PDB entry 2FY7 | X-ray diffraction, 1.70 A resolution | chain A

# Chain A
Name: Beta-1,4-galactosyltransferase 1
From: Homo sapiens
Notes: EC 2.4.1.90; fragment: catalytic domain, residues 125-397
Reference sequence: P15291 (B4GT1_HUMAN); residues 126-398 here correspond to UniProt positions 125-397 (UniProt number = residue number - 1)
Chain sequence (287 residues; each row starts with the number of its first residue):
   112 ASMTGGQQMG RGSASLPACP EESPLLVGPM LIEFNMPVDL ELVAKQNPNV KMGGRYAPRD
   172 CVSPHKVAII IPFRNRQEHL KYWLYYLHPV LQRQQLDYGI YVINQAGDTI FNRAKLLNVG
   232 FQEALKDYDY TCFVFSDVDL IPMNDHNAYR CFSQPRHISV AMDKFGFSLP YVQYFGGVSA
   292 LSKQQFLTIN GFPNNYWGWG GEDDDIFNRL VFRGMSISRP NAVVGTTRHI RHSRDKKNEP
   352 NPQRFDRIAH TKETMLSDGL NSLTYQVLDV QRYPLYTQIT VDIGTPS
Disordered / not traced: 112-121, 343-351
Construct notes: cloning artifact (112-125); engineered mutation Thr337 (Arg336 in P15291), Thr338 (Cys337 in P15291), His340 (Met339 in P15291)
Disulfides: Cys130-Cys172, Cys243-Cys262

# Summary
Chain A is Beta-1,4-galactosyltransferase 1 (Homo sapiens); the structure, Crystal structure of the catalytic
domain of the human beta1,4-galactosyltransferase mutant M339H in apo form, was determined by X-ray
diffraction (same publication as 2FYA, 2FYB, 2FYC and 2FYD).
